7XFI - chains F and I of the 10 polymer chains in the assembly; structure by electron microscopy, 2.90 A resolution.

# Chain F
Protein: Histone H4
Organism: Xenopus laevis
Reference sequence: P62799 (H4_XENLA); residues 0-102 here correspond to UniProt positions 1-103 (UniProt number = residue number + 1)
Sequence (103 residues; row label = number of the first residue in the row; numbering starts at 0):
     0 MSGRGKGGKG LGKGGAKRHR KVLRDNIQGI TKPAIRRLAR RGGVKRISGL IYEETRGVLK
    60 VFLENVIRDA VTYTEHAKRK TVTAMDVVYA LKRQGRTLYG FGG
Disordered / not traced: 0-22
Swiss-Prot annotation at these positions:
  - DNA-binding region: Lys16 to Lys20
  - modified residue: Ser1 (N-acetylserine), Arg3 (Asymmetric dimethylarginine), Lys5 (N6-(2-hydroxyisobutyryl)lysine), Lys8 (N6-(2-hydroxyisobutyryl)lysine), Lys12 (N6-(2-hydroxyisobutyryl)lysine), Lys16 (N6-(2-hydroxyisobutyryl)lysine), Lys20 (N6,N6,N6-trimethyllysine), Lys31 (N6-(2-hydroxyisobutyryl)lysine), Lys44 (N6-(2-hydroxyisobutyryl)lysine), Ser47 (Phosphoserine), Tyr51 (Phosphotyrosine), Lys59 (N6-(2-hydroxyisobutyryl)lysine), Lys77 (N6-(2-hydroxyisobutyryl)lysine), Lys79 (N6-(2-hydroxyisobutyryl)lysine), Tyr88 (Phosphotyrosine), Lys91 (N6-(2-hydroxyisobutyryl)lysine)
  - cross-link (Glycyl lysine isopeptide (Lys-Gly)): Lys31 (interchain with G-Cter in UFM1), Lys91 (interchain with G-Cter in ubiquitin)

# Chain I
Molecule: 152-nt DNA strand
Organism: Xenopus laevis
Sequence (152 nucleotides; row label = number of the first residue in the row; numbers below 1 keep their minus sign (DA-77 is residue -77)):
   -77 ATGCACAGGA TGTATATATC TGACACGIGC CTGGAGACTA GGGAGTAATC CCCTTGGCGG
   -17 TTAAAACGCG GGGGACAGCG CGTACGTGCG TTTAAGCGGT GCTAGAGCTG TCTACGACCA
    43 ATTGAGCGGC CTCGGCACCG GGATTCTCCA GG
Disordered / not traced: -77 to -64, 73-74

# How chain F and chain I interact
Contacting residue pairs (12):
  Arg35(F) - DG8(I)  salt bridge to the phosphate
  Arg45(F) - DC7(I)  sugar contact
  Arg45(F) - DG8(I)  phosphate contact
  Ile46(F) - DC7(I)  sugar contact
  Ile46(F) - DG8(I)  hydrogen bond to the phosphate
  Ser47(F) - DC7(I)  phosphate contact
  Gly48(F) - DC7(I)  hydrogen bond to the phosphate
  Arg78(F) - DA28(I)  phosphate contact
  Arg78(F) - DG29(I)  phosphate contact
  Lys79(F) - DG27(I)  phosphate contact
  Lys79(F) - DA28(I)  hydrogen bond to the phosphate
  Thr80(F) - DA28(I)  hydrogen bond to the phosphate
Other interface residues (no listed pair), chain F (11 interface residues in all): Arg39, Lys44, Lys77
Other interface residues (no listed pair), chain I (6 interface residues in all): DT9

# Summary
11 residues of chain F face 6 of chain I across their interface, with 4 hydrogen bonds and 1 salt bridge.
Among the polar pairs are Ile46(F)-DG8(I), Gly48(F)-DC7(I) and Lys79(F)-DA28(I). From UniProt: a DNA-binding
region on chain F.
Here chain F is Histone H4 and chain I is a 152-nt DNA strand, both from Xenopus laevis. Entry 7XFI (Structure
of nucleosome-DI complex (-50I, Apo state)) was determined by electron microscopy together with 7XFC, 7XFH,
7XFJ, 7XFL, 7XFM and 7XFN from the same study.
